Entry 1I3Q (X-ray diffraction, 3.10 A resolution); this record covers chains B and C of the 10 polymer chains in the assembly.

== Chain B ==
Name: DNA-directed RNA polymerase II 140KD polypeptide
From: Saccharomyces cerevisiae
Notes: EC 2.7.7.6
UniProt: P08518 (RPB2_YEAST); residues 1-1224 here = UniProt positions 1-1224
Amino-acid sequence (1224 residues; row label = number of the first residue in the row):
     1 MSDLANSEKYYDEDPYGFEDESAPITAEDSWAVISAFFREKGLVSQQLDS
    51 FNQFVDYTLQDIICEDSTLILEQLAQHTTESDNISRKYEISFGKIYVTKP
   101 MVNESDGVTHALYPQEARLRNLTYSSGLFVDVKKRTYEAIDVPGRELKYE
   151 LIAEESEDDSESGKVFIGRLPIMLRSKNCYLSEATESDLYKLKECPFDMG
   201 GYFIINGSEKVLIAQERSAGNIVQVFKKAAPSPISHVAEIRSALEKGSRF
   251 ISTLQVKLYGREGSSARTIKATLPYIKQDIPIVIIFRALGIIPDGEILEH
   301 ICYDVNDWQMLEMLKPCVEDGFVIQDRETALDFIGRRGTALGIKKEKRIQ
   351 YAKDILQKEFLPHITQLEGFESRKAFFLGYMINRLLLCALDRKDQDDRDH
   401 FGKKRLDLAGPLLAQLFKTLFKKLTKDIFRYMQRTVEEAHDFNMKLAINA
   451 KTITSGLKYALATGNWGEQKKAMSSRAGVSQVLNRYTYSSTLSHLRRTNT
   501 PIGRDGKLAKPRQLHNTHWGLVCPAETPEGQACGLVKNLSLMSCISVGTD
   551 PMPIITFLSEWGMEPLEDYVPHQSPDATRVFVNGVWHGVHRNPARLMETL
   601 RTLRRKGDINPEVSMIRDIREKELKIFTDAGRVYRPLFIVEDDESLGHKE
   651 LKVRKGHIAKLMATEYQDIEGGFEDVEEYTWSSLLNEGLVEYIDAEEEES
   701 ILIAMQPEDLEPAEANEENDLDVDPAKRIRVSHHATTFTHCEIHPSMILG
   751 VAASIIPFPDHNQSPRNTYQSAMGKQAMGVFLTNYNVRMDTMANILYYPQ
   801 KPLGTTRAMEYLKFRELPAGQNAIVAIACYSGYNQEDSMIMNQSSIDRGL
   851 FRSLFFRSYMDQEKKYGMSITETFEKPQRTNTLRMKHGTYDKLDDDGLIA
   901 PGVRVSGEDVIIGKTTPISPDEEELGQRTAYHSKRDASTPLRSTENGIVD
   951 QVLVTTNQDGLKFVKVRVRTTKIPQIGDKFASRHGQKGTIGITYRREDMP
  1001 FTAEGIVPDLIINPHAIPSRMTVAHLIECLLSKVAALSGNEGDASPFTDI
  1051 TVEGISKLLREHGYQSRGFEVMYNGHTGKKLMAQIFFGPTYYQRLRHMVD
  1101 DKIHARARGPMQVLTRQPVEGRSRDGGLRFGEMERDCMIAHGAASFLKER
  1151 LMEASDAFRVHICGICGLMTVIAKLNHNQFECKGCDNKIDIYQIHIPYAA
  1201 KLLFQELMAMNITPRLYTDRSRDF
Not modelled in the structure: 1-19, 71-88, 139-163, 336-344, 438-445, 468-476, 503-508, 669-677, 713-721, 920-932, 1111-1126
Ion coordination: Zn2+: C1163, C1166, C1182, C1185

== Chain C ==
Name: DNA-directed RNA polymerase II 45KD polypeptide
From: Saccharomyces cerevisiae
Notes: EC 2.7.7.6
UniProt: P16370 (RPB3_YEAST); residue numbers follow UniProt; this construct covers 1-318
Amino-acid sequence (318 residues; row label = number of the first residue in the row):
     1 MSEEGPQVKIREASKDNVDFILSNVDLAMANSLRRVMIAEIPTLAIDSVE
    51 VETNTTVLADEFIAHRLGLIPLQSMDIEQLEYSRDCFCEDHCDKCSVVLT
   101 LQAFGESESTTNVYSKDLVIVSNLMGRNIGHPIIQDKEGNGVLICKLRKG
   151 QELKLTCVAKKGIAKEHAKWGPAAAIEFEYDPWNKLKHTDYWYEQDSAKE
   201 WPQSKNCEYEDPPNEGDPFDYKAQADTFYMNVESVGSIPVDQVVVRGIDT
   251 LQKKVASILLALTQMDQDKVNFASGDNNTASNMLGSNEDVMMTGAEQDPY
   301 SNASQMGNTGSGGYDNAW
Not modelled in the structure: 1-2, 269-318
Ion coordination: Zn2+: C86, C88, C92, C95
Swiss-Prot annotation at these positions:
  - binding site (Zn(2+)): C86, C88, C92, C95
  - modified residue: S2 (N-acetylserine)
  - natural variant: A30 (A30D: In mutant RPB3-1)
  - mutagenesis: K9 (K9E: Transcript termination readthrough)

== How chain B and chain C interact ==
Contacting residue pairs - 79 pairs, chain B then chain C:
  N786(B) - V57(C)
  Y797(B) - E61(C)
  Y797(B) - F62(C)
  Y798(B) - F62(C)
  Y798(B) - R66(C)  hydrogen bond
  S844(B) - A168(C)
  D847(B) - H65(C)  hydrogen bond (backbone-side chain)
  D847(B) - H167(C)  salt bridge
  D847(B) - A168(C)  hydrogen bond (side chain-backbone)
  R848(B) - H65(C)
  R848(B) - A168(C)
  G849(B) - H65(C)  hydrogen bond (backbone-side chain)
  R852(B) - H65(C)  hydrogen bond
  R969(B) - A59(C)
  R969(B) - D60(C)  salt bridge
  R969(B) - E61(C)  salt bridge
  T971(B) - E61(C)  hydrogen bond
  R995(B) - K165(C)
  R996(B) - I38(C)
  R996(B) - A173(C)
  R996(B) - A174(C)  hydrogen bond (side chain-backbone)
  R996(B) - A175(C)
  R996(B) - I176(C)
  E997(B) - R34(C)  hydrogen bond (backbone-side chain)
  E997(B) - R35(C)  salt bridge
  E997(B) - I38(C)
  E997(B) - A39(C)
  D998(B) - R35(C)  salt bridge
  F1001(B) - R34(C)
  F1001(B) - F178(C)  hydrophobic
  A1003(B) - E177(C)
  A1003(B) - F178(C)  hydrogen bond (backbone-backbone)
  A1003(B) - E179(C)
  E1004(B) - I176(C)
  E1004(B) - E177(C)
  G1005(B) - I176(C)
  R1060(B) - K199(C)  hydrogen bond (side chain-backbone)
  R1060(B) - E200(C)  hydrogen bond (side chain-backbone)
  R1060(B) - P202(C)
  G1063(B) - P202(C)
  Y1064(B) - P202(C)
  Q1065(B) - E200(C)
  Q1065(B) - W201(C)
  Q1065(B) - P202(C)
  R1067(B) - E194(C)  salt bridge
  F1069(B) - W192(C)
  F1069(B) - W201(C)  hydrophobic
  E1070(B) - W201(C)
  V1071(B) - Y191(C)  hydrophobic
  V1071(B) - W201(C)
  Y1073(B) - E179(C)
  Y1073(B) - Y180(C)  hydrophobic
  G1075(B) - N31(C)
  G1075(B) - R34(C)
  G1075(B) - R35(C)  hydrogen bond (backbone-side chain)
  H1076(B) - N31(C)  hydrogen bond (backbone-side chain)
  T1077(B) - L27(C)
  T1077(B) - N31(C)
  G1078(B) - L27(C)
  G1078(B) - N31(C)  hydrogen bond (backbone-side chain)
  G1078(B) - F178(C)
  G1078(B) - Y180(C)
  K1079(B) - L27(C)
  K1079(B) - Y180(C)
  K1079(B) - H188(C)
  K1080(B) - Y180(C)  hydrogen bond (backbone-side chain)
  K1080(B) - D181(C)  hydrogen bond (side chain-backbone)
  K1080(B) - H188(C)
  K1080(B) - T189(C)
  L1081(B) - H188(C)
  L1081(B) - T189(C)
  M1082(B) - H188(C)
  M1082(B) - T189(C)
  M1082(B) - D190(C)  hydrogen bond (backbone-backbone)
  Q1084(B) - T189(C)
  Q1084(B) - D190(C)  hydrogen bond (side chain-backbone)
  Q1084(B) - Y191(C)
  Q1084(B) - W192(C)
  Q1084(B) - W201(C)
Other interface residues (no listed pair), chain B (41 interface residues in all): Y785, L854, T970, M999, N1074
Other interface residues (no listed pair), chain C (37 interface residues in all): L69, K187

== Overview ==
The interface between chain B and chain C involves 41 residues on one side and 37 on the other, with 18
hydrogen bonds and 6 salt bridges. Among the polar pairs are D847(B)-H167(C), R969(B)-D60(C) and
R969(B)-E61(C).
Chain B is DNA-directed RNA polymerase II 140KD polypeptide and chain C is DNA-directed RNA polymerase II 45KD
polypeptide, both from Saccharomyces cerevisiae; the structure, RNA polymerase II crystal form I at 3.1 A
resolution, was determined by X-ray diffraction, deposited together with 1I50.
